PDB entry 5X3T | X-ray diffraction, 2.65 A resolution | chains A and B of the 8 polymer chains in the assembly

== Chain A ==
Protein: Antitoxin VapB26
From: Mycobacterium tuberculosis
UniProt: O53778 (VPB26_MYCTU); residues 1-71 here = UniProt positions 1-71
Amino-acid sequence (71 residues; each row starts with the number of its first residue):
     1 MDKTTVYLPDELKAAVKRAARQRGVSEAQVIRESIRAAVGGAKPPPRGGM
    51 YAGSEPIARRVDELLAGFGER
Not modelled in the structure: 71
Modified residues: Mse1 (selenomethionine; parent Met); Mse50 (selenomethionine)
Differences from the reference sequence: engineered mutation Mse50 (Leu in O53778)
What the authors report for this chain:
  - self-association interface (contacts with another copy of this molecule); pairs are residue here / residue on that copy: Asp2-Leu8 (backbone contact), Thr4-Val6 (backbone contact), Glu11-Arg36 (hydrogen bond), Leu12-Ile35, Val16-Val39, Ala19-Val39, Ala15, Val16, Ala19, Val30, Ile31, Ile35, Val39
  - mutagenesis - P46A: increased catalytic activity
  - conformationally variable residues (order/disorder transition): Arg60 to Gly67

== Chain B ==
Protein: Ribonuclease VapC26
From: Mycobacterium tuberculosis
Notes: EC 3.1.-.-
UniProt: O53779 (VPC26_MYCTU); numbering as in UniProt (aligned over 1-135)
Amino-acid sequence (155 residues; each row starts with the number of its first residue; numbers below 1 keep their minus sign (Mse-19 is residue -19)):
   -19 MGSSHHHHHHSSGLVPRGSHMIIDTSALLAYFDAAEPDHAAVSECIDSSA
    31 DALVVSPYVVAELDYLVATRVGVDAELAVLRELAGGAWELANCGAAEIEQ
    81 AARIVTKYQDQRIGIADAANVVLADRYRTRTILTLDRRHFSALRPIGGGR
   131 FTVIP
Not modelled in the structure: -19 to -2
Modified residues: Mse-19 (selenomethionine); Mse1 (selenomethionine; parent Met)
Differences from the reference sequence: expression tag (-19 to 0)
Curated features (UniProtKB/Swiss-Prot):
  - binding site (Mg(2+)): Asp4, Asp97
What the authors report for this chain:
  - self-association interface (contacts with another copy of this molecule); pairs are residue here / residue on that copy: Ile78-Leu60 (hydrophobic contact), Ile78-Val40 (hydrophobic contact), Ile78-Ala64 (hydrophobic contact), Ile78-Leu70 (hydrophobic contact), Ile95-Leu60 (hydrophobic contact), Ile95-Ala41 (hydrophobic contact), Pro37, Tyr38, Val40, Ala41, Leu57, Leu60, Ala64, Ala75, Ala82, Val85
  - catalytic residues: Asp4, Glu42, Asp97, Asp116
  - mutagenesis - L46A: increased catalytic activity

== Chain A / chain B interface ==
Pairs across the interface (55):
  Lys43(A) with Asp31(B), hydrogen bond (side chain-backbone); Ala32(B); Gly66(B); Ala67(B)
  Pro44(A) with Gly65(B); Gly66(B); Ala67(B)
  Pro45(A) with Ala67(B)
  Pro46(A) with Tyr11(B), hydrogen bond (backbone-side chain); Ile26(B), hydrophobic; Asp27(B); Leu33(B), hydrophobic; Glu62(B); Ala67(B), hydrophobic; Trp68(B), hydrophobic
  Arg47(A) with Tyr11(B), hydrogen bond (backbone-side chain); Phe12(B); Glu62(B), hydrogen bond (backbone-side chain)
  Gly48(A) with Tyr11(B), hydrogen bond (backbone-side chain)
  Gly49(A) with Tyr11(B), hydrogen bond (backbone-backbone); Phe12(B); His19(B)
  Mse50(A) with Phe12(B), hydrogen bond (backbone-backbone); Glu62(B)
  Tyr51(A) with Phe12(B); Asp13(B); Ala14(B), hydrogen bond (backbone-backbone); Val47(B); Val51(B), hydrophobic; Ala55(B), hydrophobic; Val59(B), hydrophobic
  Ala52(A) with Asp13(B)
  Gly53(A) with Asp13(B), hydrogen bond (backbone-side chain); Ala15(B)
  Pro56(A) with Glu16(B); Pro17(B)
  Ile57(A) with Leu9(B), hydrophobic; Glu16(B), hydrogen bond (backbone-side chain)
  Ala58(A) with Ser6(B); Glu16(B), hydrogen bond (backbone-side chain); Leu115(B), hydrophobic
  Arg59(A) with Asp18(B), salt bridge; Leu115(B), hydrogen bond (side chain-backbone)
  Val61(A) with Ser6(B); Leu9(B), hydrophobic
  Asp62(A) with His119(B), salt bridge
  Leu64(A) with Tyr45(B); Leu46(B); Arg50(B)
  Leu65(A) with Glu42(B); Leu46(B)
  Gly67(A) with Tyr45(B), hydrogen bond (backbone-side chain)
  Phe68(A) with Ala41(B); Tyr45(B), hydrogen bond (backbone-side chain)
  Glu70(A) with Tyr45(B)
Also at the interface, not in a pair above, chain A (24 interface residues in all): Glu55, Ala66
Also at the interface, not in a pair above, chain B (35 interface residues in all): Ala10, Ala58, Asp116
The authors on this interface:
  - interface residues, chain A: Pro44(A), Pro46(A), Tyr51(A), Ala52(A), Pro56(A), Ile57(A), Ala58(A), Val61(A), Leu64(A), Leu65(A), Phe68(A)
  - hot spots on chain A (mutagenesis) - P46A, Y51A, Y51E: decreased binding to Ribonuclease VapC26 (chain B)
  - interface residues, chain B: Leu9(B), Ala10(B), Tyr11(B), Phe12(B), Ala15(B), Pro17(B), Ile26(B), Leu33(B), Ala41(B), Tyr45(B), Leu46(B), Val47(B), Val51(B), Ala58(B), Val59(B), Ala67(B), Trp68(B), Leu115(B)
  - hot spots on chain B (mutagenesis) - L46A: decreased binding to Antitoxin VapB26 (chain A)

== In short ==
The interface between chain A and chain B involves 24 residues on one side and 35 on the other; the contacts
include 14 hydrogen bonds and 2 salt bridges. Polar pairs include Arg59(A)-Asp18(B), Asp62(A)-His119(B) and
Lys43(A)-Asp31(B). From the paper: catalytic residues Asp4(B), Glu42(B) and Asp97(B) among others; P46A, Y51A
and Y51E of chain A reduce binding to Ribonuclease VapC26 (chain B).
Chain A is Antitoxin VapB26 and chain B is Ribonuclease VapC26, both from Mycobacterium tuberculosis; the
structure, VapBC from Mycobacterium tuberculosis, was determined by X-ray diffraction.
